PDB entry 6WFX | X-ray diffraction, 2.59 A resolution | chains H and P of the 3 polymer chains in the assembly

Chain H:
Protein: Fab395 heavy chain
Organism: Homo sapiens
Chain sequence (225 residues; each row starts with the number of its first residue; a row labelled like 82A-82C holds insertion residues (82A, then the next letters in order)):
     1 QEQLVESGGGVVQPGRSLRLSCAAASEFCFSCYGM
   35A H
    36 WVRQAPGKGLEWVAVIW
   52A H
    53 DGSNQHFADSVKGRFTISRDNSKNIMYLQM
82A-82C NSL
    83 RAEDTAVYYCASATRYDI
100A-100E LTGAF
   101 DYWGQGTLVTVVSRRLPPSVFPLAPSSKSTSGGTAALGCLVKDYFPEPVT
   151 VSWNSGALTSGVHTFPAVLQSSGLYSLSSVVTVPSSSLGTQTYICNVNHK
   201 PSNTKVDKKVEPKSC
Disordered / not traced: 1
Disulfide bonds: Cys22-Cys92, Cys29-Cys32, Cys139-Cys195

Chain P:
Protein: NPNA2 peptide
Chain sequence (10 residues; each row starts with the number of its first residue):
     1 XNPNANPNAX
Disordered / not traced: 8-10
Modified positions: ACE (acetyl group) at position 1; NH2 (amino group) at position 10

Interface between chain H and chain P:
Pairs across the interface - 20 pairs, chain H then chain P:
  Cys32(H) with Asn4(P); Ala5(P), hydrogen bond (backbone-backbone)
  Tyr33(H) with Asn4(P)
  Gly34(H) with Pro3(P), hydrogen bond (backbone-backbone); Asn4(P), hydrogen bond (backbone-side chain)
  Trp52(H) with Asn2(P), hydrogen bond (side chain-backbone); Pro3(P)
  His52A(H) with Pro3(P), hydrogen bond (backbone-backbone); Asn4(P); Ala5(P), hydrogen bond (side chain-backbone)
  Ala95(H) with Asn4(P), hydrogen bond (backbone-side chain)
  Tyr98(H) with Asn2(P); Asn4(P); Ala5(P)
  Asp99(H) with Asn2(P), hydrogen bond (backbone-side chain)
  Ile100(H) with Asn2(P), hydrogen bond (backbone-side chain)
  Leu100A(H) with Asn2(P)
  Thr100B(H) with Asn2(P), hydrogen bond; Pro3(P); Asn4(P)
Other interface residues (no listed pair), chain H (14 interface residues in all): Ser31, His35A, Val50
Other interface residues (no listed pair), chain P (7 interface residues in all): ACE_1, Asn6, Pro7
Interface features reported in the paper:
  - epitope / paratope residues, chain H: Trp52(H)

In short:
The interface between chain H and chain P involves 14 residues on one side and 7 on the other, with 10
hydrogen bonds. Polar contacts include Gly34(H)-Asn4(P), Trp52(H)-Asn2(P) and His52A(H)-Ala5(P). The paper
reports the epitope/paratope residue Trp52(H).
Chain H is Fab395 heavy chain (Homo sapiens) and chain P is NPNA2 peptide; the structure, Crystal structure of
Fab395 in complex with NPNA2 peptide from circumsporozoite protein, was determined by X-ray diffraction (same
publication as 6W00, 6WFY, 6WG0, 6WG1 and 6WG2).
